PDB entry 4UHP | X-ray diffraction, 2.00 A resolution | chains C and D

Chain C:
Molecule: Large component of pyocin AP41
Organism: Pseudomonas aeruginosa PAO1
Notes: fragment: dnase domain, residues 642-777
UniProt: Q51502 (Q51502_PSEAI); residues 642-777 here = UniProt positions 642-777
Amino-acid sequence (136 residues; each row starts with the number of its first residue):
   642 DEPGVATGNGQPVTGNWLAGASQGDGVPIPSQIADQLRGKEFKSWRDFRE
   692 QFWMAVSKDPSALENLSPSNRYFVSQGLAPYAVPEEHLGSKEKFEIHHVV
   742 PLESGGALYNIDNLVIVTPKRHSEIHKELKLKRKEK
Unresolved in the structure: 642, 771-777
What the authors report for this chain:
  - specificity-determining residues: Pro725

Chain D:
Molecule: Bacteriocin immunity protein
Organism: Pseudomonas aeruginosa PAO1
UniProt: Q51503 (Q51503_PSEAI); residue numbers follow UniProt; this construct covers 1-90
Amino-acid sequence (98 residues; row label = number of the first residue in the row):
     1 MDIKNNLSDYTESEFLEIIEEFFKNKSGLKGSELEKRMDKLVKHFEEVTS
    51 HPRKSGVIFHPKPGFETPEGIVKEVKEWRAANGLPGFKAGLEHHHHHH
Unresolved in the structure: 1-3, 91-98
Construct notes: expression tag (91-98)

Chain C / chain D interface:
Pairs across the interface (50; chain C residue first):
  Arg687(C) - Gly31(D)  hydrogen bond (side chain-backbone)
  Arg687(C) - Ser32(D)
  Arg687(C) - Glu35(D)  salt bridge
  Arg690(C) - Glu35(D)  salt bridge
  Glu691(C) - Gly31(D)
  Glu691(C) - Ser32(D)
  Ser708(C) - Phe59(D)  hydrogen bond (side chain-backbone)
  Ser708(C) - Pro61(D)
  Pro709(C) - Phe23(D)  hydrophobic
  Ser710(C) - Phe22(D)  hydrogen bond (side chain-backbone)
  Ser710(C) - Phe23(D)
  Ser710(C) - Ile58(D)
  Ser710(C) - Phe59(D)
  Asn711(C) - Phe59(D)
  Asn711(C) - His60(D)
  Tyr713(C) - Glu21(D)
  Tyr713(C) - Phe22(D)
  Tyr713(C) - Phe23(D)
  Tyr713(C) - Lys24(D)  hydrogen bond (side chain-backbone)
  Tyr713(C) - Asn25(D)  hydrogen bond (side chain-backbone)
  Phe714(C) - Phe22(D)  hydrophobic
  Phe714(C) - Met38(D)  hydrophobic
  Phe714(C) - Phe59(D)  hydrophobic
  Gln717(C) - Asn25(D)  hydrogen bond
  Gln717(C) - Leu34(D)
  Leu719(C) - Gly31(D)
  Leu719(C) - Leu34(D)  hydrophobic
  Leu719(C) - Glu35(D)
  Leu719(C) - Met38(D)  hydrophobic
  Ala720(C) - Glu35(D)
  Tyr722(C) - Asp39(D)  hydrogen bond
  Tyr722(C) - Val42(D)
  Tyr722(C) - Ser55(D)
  Tyr722(C) - Phe59(D)  hydrophobic
  Tyr722(C) - His60(D)  hydrogen bond (backbone-side chain)
  Ala723(C) - His60(D)  hydrogen bond (backbone-side chain)
  Val724(C) - His60(D)  hydrogen bond (backbone-side chain)
  Pro725(C) - Arg53(D)
  Pro725(C) - Gly56(D)
  His728(C) - Lys54(D)  hydrogen bond
  His728(C) - Ser55(D)
  Gly730(C) - Lys54(D)  hydrogen bond (backbone-side chain)
  Ser731(C) - Lys43(D)  hydrogen bond (backbone-side chain)
  Glu733(C) - Val42(D)
  Glu733(C) - Lys43(D)  salt bridge
  Glu733(C) - Glu46(D)
  Glu733(C) - Lys54(D)  salt bridge
  Glu733(C) - Ser55(D)  hydrogen bond
  Lys734(C) - Glu35(D)  salt bridge
  Lys734(C) - Asp39(D)  salt bridge
Interface residues without a listed pair, chain D (23 interface residues in all): Glu66

In short:
The interface between chain C and chain D involves 21 residues on one side and 23 on the other, with 14
hydrogen bonds and 6 salt bridges. Polar contacts include Arg687(C)-Glu35(D), Arg690(C)-Glu35(D) and
Glu733(C)-Lys43(D). From the paper: the specificity determinant Pro725(C).
Chain C is Large component of pyocin AP41 and chain D is Bacteriocin immunity protein, both from Pseudomonas
aeruginosa PAO1; the structure, Crystal structure of the pyocin AP41 DNase-Immunity complex, was determined by
X-ray diffraction together with 4UHQ from the same study.
